PDB entry 7NAU | electron microscopy, 3.78 A resolution | chains A and K of the 21 polymer chains in the assembly

# Chain A
Molecule: 16S rRNA
Source organism: Escherichia coli (strain K12)
Sequence (1542 nucleotides; row label = number of the first residue in the row):
     1 AAAUUGAAGAGUUUGAUCAUGGCUCAGAUUGAACGCUGGCGGCAGGCCUA
    51 ACACAUGCAAGUCGAACGGUAACAGGAAGAAGCUUGCUUCUUUGCUGACG
   101 AGUGGCGGACGGGUGAGUAAUGUCUGGGAAACUGCCUGAUGGAGGGGGAU
   151 AACUACUGGAAACGGUAGCUAAUACCGCAUAACGUCGCAAGACCAAAGAG
   201 GGGGACCUUCGGGCCUCUUGCCAUCGGAUGUGCCCAGAUGGGAUUAGCUA
   251 GUAGGUGGGGUAACGGCUCACCUAGGCGACGAUCCCUAGCUGGUCUGAGA
   301 GGAUGACCAGCCACACUGGAACUGAGACACGGUCCAGACUCCUACGGGAG
   351 GCAGCAGUGGGGAAUAUUGCACAAUGGGCGCAAGCCUGAUGCAGCCAUGC
   401 CGCGUGUAUGAAGAAGGCCUUCGGGUUGUAAAGUACUUUCAGCGGGGAGG
   451 AAGGGAGUAAAGUUAAUACCUUUGCUCAUUGACGUUACCCGCAGAAGAAG
   501 CACCGGCUAACUCCGUGCCAGCAGCCXCGGUAAUACGGAGGGUGCAAGCG
   551 UUAAUCGGAAUUACUGGGCGUAAAGCGCACGCAGGCGGUUUGUUAAGUCA
   601 GAUGUGAAAUCCCCGGGCUCAACCUGGGAACUGCAUCUGAUACUGGCAAG
   651 CUUGAGUCUCGUAGAGGGGGGUAGAAUUCCAGGUGUAGCGGUGAAAUGCG
   701 UAGAGAUCUGGAGGAAUACCGGUGGCGAAGGCGGCCCCCUGGACGAAGAC
   751 UGACGCUCAGGUGCGAAAGCGUGGGGAGCAAACAGGAUUAGAUACCCUGG
   801 UAGUCCACGCCGUAAACGAUGUCGACUUGGAGGUUGUGCCCUUGAGGCGU
   851 GGCUUCCGGAGCUAACGCGUUAAGUCGACCGCCUGGGGAGUACGGCCGCA
   901 AGGUUAAAACUCAAAUGAAUUGACGGGGGCCCGCACAAGCGGUGGAGCAU
   951 GUGGUUUAAUUCGAUGXAACGCGAAGAACCUUACCUGGUCUUGACAUCCA
  1001 CGGAAGUUUUCAGAGAUGAGAAUGUGCCUUCGGGAACCGUGAGACAGGUG
  1051 CUGCAUGGCUGUCGUCAGCUCGUGUUGUGAAAUGUUGGGUUAAGUCCCGC
  1101 AACGAGCGCAACCCUUAUCCUUUGUUGCCAGCGGUCCGGCCGGGAACUCA
  1151 AAGGAGACUGCCAGUGAUAAACUGGAGGAAGGUGGGGAUGACGUCAAGUC
  1201 AUCAUGGCCCUUACGACCAGGGCUACACACGUGCUACAAUGGCGCAUACA
  1251 AAGAGAAGCGACCUCGCGAGAGCAAGCGGACCUCAUAAAGUGCGUCGUAG
  1301 UCCGGAUUGGAGUCUGCAACUCGACUCCAUGAAGUCGGAAUCGCUAGUAA
  1351 UCGUGGAUCAGAAUGCCACGGUGAAUACGUUCCCGGGCCUUGUACACACC
  1401 GCCCGUXACACCAUGGGAGUGGGUUGCAAAAGAAGUAGGUAGCUUAACCU
  1451 UCGGGAGGGCGCUUACCACUUUGUGAUUCAUGACUGGGGUGAAGUCGUAA
  1501 CAAGGUAACCGUAGGGGAACCUGCGGUUGGAUCACCUCCUUA
Not modelled in the structure: 1401-1408, 1492-1501, 1541-1542
Modified positions: PSU (pseudouridine-5'-monophosphate) at position 516, G7M (N7-methyl-guanosine-5'-monophosphate) at position 527, 2MG (2N-methylguanosine-5'-monophosphate) at position 966, 5MC (5-methylcytidine-5'-monophosphate) at position 967, 2MG (2N-methylguanosine-5'-monophosphate) at position 1207, 4OC (4n,o2'-methylcytidine-5'-monophosphate) at position 1402, 5MC (5-methylcytidine-5'-monophosphate) at position 1407, UR3 (3-methyluridine-5'-monophoshate) at position 1498, 2MG (2N-methylguanosine-5'-monophosphate) at position 1516, MA6 (6N-dimethyladenosine-5'-monophoshate) at position 1518, MA6 (6N-dimethyladenosine-5'-monophoshate) at position 1519
Ion coordination: Mg2+ site 1 near G21 (its only coordinating residue here); Mg2+ site 2 near G41 (its only coordinating residue here); Mg2+ site 3: C48, G115; Mg2+ site 4 near A53 (its only coordinating residue here); Mg2+ site 5 near U56 (its only coordinating residue here); Mg2+ site 6: A59, U387; Mg2+ site 7: A109, G331; Mg2+ site 8 near G111 (its only coordinating residue here); Mg2+ site 9 near G113 (its only coordinating residue here); Mg2+ site 10: A116, G117, G289; Mg2+ site 11: G145, A197; Mg2+ site 12: A174, C175; 27 more Mg2+ sites not listed
From the paper describing this entry:
  - conformationally variable residues (order/disorder transition): A1492 to A1493

# Chain K
Name: 30S ribosomal protein S11
Source organism: Escherichia coli (strain K12)
UniProtKB: P0A7R9 (RS11_ECOLI); numbering as in UniProt (aligned over 1-129)
Amino-acid sequence (129 residues; each row starts with the number of its first residue):
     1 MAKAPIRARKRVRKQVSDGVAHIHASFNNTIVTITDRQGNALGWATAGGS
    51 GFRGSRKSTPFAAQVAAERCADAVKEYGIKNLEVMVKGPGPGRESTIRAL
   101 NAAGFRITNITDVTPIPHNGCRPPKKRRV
Not modelled in the structure: 1-13

# How chain A and chain K interact
Residue-residue contacts (77; chain A residue first):
  G674(A) / His-118(K)  base contact
  A675(A) / Ile-116(K)  hydrogen bond to the sugar
  A675(A) / Pro-117(K)  base contact
  A675(A) / His-118(K)  hydrogen bond to the base
  A675(A) / Gly-120(K)  base contact
  A676(A) / Ile-116(K)  sugar contact
  A676(A) / Pro-117(K)  sugar contact
  A676(A) / Cys-121(K)  base contact
  U677(A) / Cys-121(K)  sugar contact
  G683(A) / Gly-39(K)  hydrogen bond to the base
  G683(A) / Asn-40(K)  hydrogen bond to the sugar
  G683(A) / Ala-41(K)  base contact
  U684(A) / Gly-39(K)  base contact
  U684(A) / Asn-40(K)  hydrogen bond to the sugar
  U684(A) / Ala-41(K)  hydrogen bond to the base
  U684(A) / Leu-42(K)  sugar contact
  G685(A) / Lys-14(K)  salt bridge to the phosphate
  G685(A) / Ala-41(K)  sugar contact
  G685(A) / Leu-42(K)  sugar contact
  G685(A) / Trp-44(K)  sugar contact
  U686(A) / Trp-44(K)  hydrogen bond to the phosphate
  A687(A) / Trp-44(K)  phosphate contact
  G688(A) / Gly-48(K)  phosphate contact
  C689(A) / Asn-29(K)  hydrogen bond to the phosphate
  C689(A) / Thr-46(K)  hydrogen bond to the phosphate
  C689(A) / Gly-48(K)  hydrogen bond to the phosphate
  C689(A) / Arg-53(K)  salt bridge to the phosphate
  G690(A) / Asn-29(K)  hydrogen bond to the phosphate
  G691(A) / Asn-28(K)  phosphate contact
  G691(A) / Arg-53(K)  base contact
  G691(A) / Lys-57(K)  base contact
  G691(A) / Arg-127(K)  hydrogen bond to the phosphate
  U692(A) / Asn-28(K)  hydrogen bond to the phosphate
  U692(A) / Gly-54(K)  base contact
  U692(A) / Arg-127(K)  salt bridge to the phosphate
  G693(A) / Arg-127(K)  salt bridge to the phosphate
  A694(A) / Gly-54(K)  phosphate contact
  A694(A) / Ser-55(K)  phosphate contact
  A695(A) / Arg-53(K)  phosphate contact
  A695(A) / Gly-54(K)  hydrogen bond to the phosphate
  G705(A) / Trp-44(K)  base contact
  A706(A) / His-24(K)  salt bridge to the phosphate
  A706(A) / Thr-33(K)  hydrogen bond to the sugar
  A706(A) / Ala-41(K)  base contact
  U707(A) / His-22(K)  phosphate contact
  U707(A) / His-24(K)  salt bridge to the phosphate
  U707(A) / Thr-35(K)  sugar contact
  U707(A) / Gly-39(K)  hydrogen bond to the sugar
  U707(A) / Lys-87(K)  sugar contact
  C708(A) / Gln-38(K)  hydrogen bond to the sugar
  C708(A) / Gly-39(K)  sugar contact
  G714(A) / Cys-121(K)  hydrogen bond to the base
  A715(A) / Gly-120(K)  base contact
  A716(A) / Asn-119(K)  hydrogen bond to the sugar
  A716(A) / Gly-120(K)  sugar contact
  A718(A) / His-118(K)  stacking on the base
  A718(A) / Asn-119(K)  sugar contact
  A777(A) / Cys-121(K)  base contact
  G778(A) / Cys-121(K)  sugar contact
  G778(A) / Arg-122(K)  hydrogen bond to the sugar
  C779(A) / Arg-122(K)  hydrogen bond to the sugar
  C779(A) / Pro-123(K)  sugar contact
  C779(A) / Pro-124(K)  phosphate contact
  A780(A) / Pro-124(K)  phosphate contact
  A780(A) / Lys-125(K)  hydrogen bond to the phosphate
  A781(A) / Lys-125(K)  salt bridge to the phosphate
  C795(A) / Arg-128(K)  salt bridge to the phosphate
  C796(A) / Arg-127(K)  phosphate contact
  C796(A) / Arg-128(K)  salt bridge to the phosphate
  C797(A) / Arg-127(K)  salt bridge to the phosphate
  G1505(A) / Arg-128(K)  sugar contact
  G1505(A) / Val-129(K)  sugar contact
  U1506(A) / Val-129(K)  phosphate contact
  U1522(A) / Lys-125(K)  hydrogen bond to the phosphate
  G1523(A) / Lys-125(K)  salt bridge to the phosphate
  C1524(A) / Arg-122(K)  salt bridge to the phosphate
  G1525(A) / Arg-122(K)  salt bridge to the phosphate
Also at the interface, not in a pair above, chain A (40 interface residues in all): U717
Also at the interface, not in a pair above, chain K (38 interface residues in all): Ser-26, Ile-31, Gly-49, Tyr-77, Pro-115

# In short
The interface between chain A and chain K involves 40 residues on one side and 38 on the other, with 23
hydrogen bonds, 13 salt bridges and 1 aromatic stacking contact. Polar pairs include A675(A)/His-118(K),
G683(A)/Gly-39(K) and U684(A)/Ala-41(K). The Mg2+ site 3 is built by C48(A) and G115(A). From the paper:
conformational variability at A1492(A).
Chain A is 16S rRNA and chain K is 30S ribosomal protein S11, both from Escherichia coli (strain K12); the
structure, Bacterial 30S ribosomal subunit assembly complex state C (Consensus Refinement), was determined by
electron microscopy, deposited together with 7AF3, 7AF5, 7AF8, 7AFA, 7AFD, 7AFH and 17 further entries.
